Entry 6CM9 (electron microscopy, 3.73 A resolution); this record covers chains M and N of the 9 polymer chains in the assembly.

Chain M:
Protein: AP-1 complex subunit mu-1
From: Mus musculus
Reference sequence: P35585 (AP1M1_MOUSE); numbering as in UniProt (aligned over 1-423)
Chain sequence (423 residues; numbered 1 to 423; the number before each row is that of its first residue):
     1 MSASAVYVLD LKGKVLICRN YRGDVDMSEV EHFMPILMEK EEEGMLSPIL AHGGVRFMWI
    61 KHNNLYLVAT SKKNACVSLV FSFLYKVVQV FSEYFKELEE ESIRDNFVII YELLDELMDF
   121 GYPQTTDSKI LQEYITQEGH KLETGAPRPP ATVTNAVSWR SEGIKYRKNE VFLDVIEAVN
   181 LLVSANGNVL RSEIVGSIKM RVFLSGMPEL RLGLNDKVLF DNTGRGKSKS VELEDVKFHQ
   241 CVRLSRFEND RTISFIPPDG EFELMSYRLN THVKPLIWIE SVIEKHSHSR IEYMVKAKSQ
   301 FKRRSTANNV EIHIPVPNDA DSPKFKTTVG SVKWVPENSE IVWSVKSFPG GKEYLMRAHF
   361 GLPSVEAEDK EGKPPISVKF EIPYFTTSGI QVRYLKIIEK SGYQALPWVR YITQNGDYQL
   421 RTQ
Unresolved in the structure: 1, 139-145

Chain N:
Protein: Bone marrow stromal antigen 2, Protein Nef chimera
From: Homo sapiens
Notes: fragment: Tetherin Nef
Reference sequence: chimeric construct of Q10589, Q90VU7: residues -29 to -10 from Q10589 (BST2_HUMAN) positions 2-21 (UniProt number = residue number + 31); residues 1-206 from Q90VU7 positions 1-206 (same numbers)
Chain sequence (264 residues; numbered -57 to 206; the number before each row is that of its first residue; numbers below 1 keep their minus sign (Met-57 is residue -57)):
   -57 MSYYHHHHHH DYDIPTTENL YFQGAMGSAS TSYDYCRVPM EDGDKRCKGS DEASEGSGMG
     3 GKWSKSSVIG WPAVRERMRR AEPAADGVGA VSRDLEKHGA ITSSNTAANN AACAWLEAQE
    63 EEEVGFPVTP QVPLRPMTYK AAVDLSHFLK EKGGLEGLIH SQRRQDILDL WIYHTQGYFP
   123 DWQNYTPGPG VRYPLTFGWC YKLVPVEPDK VEEANKGENT SLLHPVSLHG MDDPEREVLE
   183 WRFDSRLAFH HVARELHPEY FKNC
Unresolved in the structure: -57 to 5, 27-63, 149-179, 205-206
Differences from the reference sequence: expression tag (-57 to -30); linker (-9 to 0)
What the authors report for this chain:
  - post-translational modification sites: Ser169

Interface between chain M and chain N:
Residue-residue contacts - 43 pairs, chain M then chain N:
  Phe220(M) - Asp123(N)
  Asn222(M) - Tyr202(N)
  Thr223(M) - Tyr202(N)
  Gly224(M) - Leu137(N)
  Arg225(M) - Asn126(N)
  Arg225(M) - Leu137(N)
  Lys227(M) - Gln104(N)
  Lys227(M) - Tyr127(N)
  Ser228(M) - Pro122(N)
  Ser228(M) - Asp123(N)
  Ser228(M) - Asn126(N)
  Lys229(M) - Phe68(N)
  Asp250(M) - Lys204(N)  salt bridge
  Val273(M) - Val66(N)  hydrophobic
  Lys274(M) - Glu64(N)
  Lys274(M) - Glu65(N)  hydrogen bond (side chain-backbone)
  Lys274(M) - Val66(N)
  Leu276(M) - Val66(N)  hydrophobic
  Gln300(M) - Glu64(N)
  Gln300(M) - Glu65(N)  hydrogen bond (backbone-backbone)
  Gln300(M) - Val66(N)  hydrogen bond (backbone-backbone)
  Phe301(M) - Glu64(N)
  Phe301(M) - Val66(N)
  Lys302(M) - Glu65(N)
  Lys302(M) - Val66(N)
  Lys302(M) - Gly67(N)  hydrogen bond (side chain-backbone)
  Lys302(M) - Pro69(N)
  Arg303(M) - Glu64(N)  hydrogen bond (side chain-backbone)
  Ser305(M) - Pro69(N)
  Tyr384(M) - Pro69(N)
  Tyr384(M) - Val70(N)  hydrogen bond (backbone-backbone)
  Phe385(M) - Val66(N)
  Phe385(M) - Gly67(N)
  Phe385(M) - Phe68(N)
  Phe385(M) - Pro69(N)
  Thr386(M) - Phe68(N)  hydrogen bond (backbone-backbone)
  Thr387(M) - Phe68(N)
  Gly389(M) - Phe68(N)
  Gln391(M) - Phe121(N)
  Gln391(M) - Pro122(N)
  Val392(M) - Phe121(N)
  Arg393(M) - Asp123(N)  salt bridge
  Tyr411(M) - Val70(N)  hydrophobic
Interface residues without a listed pair, chain M (28 interface residues in all): Pro275, Ser388
Interface residues without a listed pair, chain N (21 interface residues in all): Pro72, Gln107, Tyr115, Thr128, Phe203

Summary:
28 residues of chain M face 21 of chain N across their interface, with 7 hydrogen bonds and 2 salt bridges.
Polar contacts include Asp250(M)-Lys204(N), Arg393(M)-Asp123(N) and Lys274(M)-Glu65(N). From the paper: a
modification site at Ser169(N).
Here chain M is AP-1 complex subunit mu-1 (Mus musculus) and chain N is Bone marrow stromal antigen 2, Protein
Nef chimera (Homo sapiens). Entry 6CM9 (Structure of the cargo bound AP-1:Arf1:tetherin-Nef closed trimer
monomeric subunit) was determined by electron microscopy, deposited together with 6D83, 6D84, 6DFF and 6CRI.
